PDB entry 2DXM | neutron diffraction, 2.10 A resolution | chains A and D of the 4 polymer chains in the assembly

[Chain A]
Protein: Hemoglobin subunit alpha
From: Homo sapiens
UniProt: P69905 (HBA_HUMAN); numbering as in UniProt (aligned over 1-141)
Amino-acid sequence (141 residues; numbered 1 to 141; the number before each row is that of its first residue):
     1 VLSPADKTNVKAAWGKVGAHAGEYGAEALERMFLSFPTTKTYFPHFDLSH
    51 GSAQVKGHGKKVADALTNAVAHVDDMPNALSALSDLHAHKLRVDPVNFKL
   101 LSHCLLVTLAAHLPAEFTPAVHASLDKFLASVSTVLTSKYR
Ion coordination: heme Fe near His87 (its only coordinating residue here)
Ligand contacts: heme (HEM): Met32, Thr39, Tyr42, Phe43, His45, Phe46, His58, Lys61, Val62, Ala65, Leu66, Leu83, Leu86, His87, Leu91, Val93, Asn97, Phe98, Leu101, Leu105, Leu136
UniProt features mapped onto this chain:
  - site: Lys61 (Not glycated)
  - natural variant: Asp6 (A6D: In J-Toronto; this construct carries the variant), Ala13 (A13D: In J-Paris 1/J-Aljezur), Glu27 (A27E: In Shenyang; this construct carries the variant), Lys61 (K61N: In Zambia; deletion: In Clinic), Asp64 (A64D: In Pontoise; this construct carries the variant), Asp75 (D75A: In Lille; D75G: In Chapel Hill; D75N: In G-Pest), Ala111 (A111D: In Petah Tikva)

[Chain D]
Protein: Hemoglobin subunit beta
From: Homo sapiens
UniProt: P68871 (HBB_HUMAN); residues 1-146 here = UniProt positions 1-146
Amino-acid sequence (146 residues; numbered 1 to 146; the number before each row is that of its first residue):
     1 VHLTPEEKSAVTALWGKVNVDEVGGEALGRLLVVYPWTQRFFESFGDLST
    51 PDAVMGNPKVKAHGKKVLGAFSDGLAHLDNLKGTFATLSELHCDKLHVDP
   101 ENFRLLGNVLVCVLAHHFGKEFTPPVQAAYQKVVAGVANALAHKYH
Ion coordination: heme Fe near His92 (its only coordinating residue here)
Ligand contacts: heme (HEM): Leu31, Thr38, Phe41, Phe42, Phe45, His63, Lys66, Val67, Ala70, Phe71, Phe85, Leu88, Leu91, His92, Leu96, Val98, Asn102, Phe103, Leu106, Val137, Leu141
UniProt features mapped onto this chain:
  - natural variant: Leu3 (H3L: In Graz; this construct carries the variant), Glu7 (E7A: In G-Makassar; E7K: In Hb C; E7Q: In Machida; E7V: In SKCA), Lys8 (E8K: In G-Siriraj; this construct carries the variant), Val11 (A11V: In Iraq-Halabja; this construct carries the variant), Gly16 (W16G: In Randwick; this construct carries the variant), Val23 (E23V: In D-Granada; this construct carries the variant), Gly24 (V24G: In Miyashiro; this construct carries the variant), Gly25 (G25D: In Moscva; G25R: In Riverdale-Bronx; G25V: In Savannah), Leu32 (L32P: In Yokohama), Val33 (L33V: In Muscat; this construct carries the variant), Arg40 (Q40R: In Tianshui; this construct carries the variant), Phe42 (F42Y: In Mequon; deletion: In Bruxelles), 11 further natural variant entries in UniProt

[Chain A / chain D interface]
Contacting residue pairs - 25 pairs, chain A then chain D:
  Pro37(A) - His146(D)
  Thr38(A) - Pro100(D)
  Lys40(A) - His146(D)  hydrogen bond (side chain-backbone)
  Thr41(A) - His97(D)
  Thr41(A) - Asp99(D)
  Tyr42(A) - Arg40(D)
  Tyr42(A) - Asp99(D)  hydrogen bond
  Pro44(A) - His97(D)
  Leu91(A) - Arg40(D)  hydrogen bond (backbone-side chain)
  Arg92(A) - Trp37(D)
  Arg92(A) - Gln39(D)
  Arg92(A) - Arg40(D)  hydrogen bond (backbone-side chain)
  Arg92(A) - Glu43(D)  salt bridge
  Asp94(A) - Trp37(D)  hydrogen bond
  Asp94(A) - Asp99(D)
  Asp94(A) - Glu101(D)
  Asp94(A) - Leu105(D)
  Pro95(A) - Trp37(D)
  Val96(A) - Glu101(D)
  Asn97(A) - Asp99(D)  hydrogen bond
  Tyr140(A) - Pro36(D)
  Tyr140(A) - Trp37(D)  hydrophobic
  Arg141(A) - Val34(D)  hydrogen bond (side chain-backbone)
  Arg141(A) - Tyr35(D)
  Arg141(A) - Pro36(D)
Other interface residues (no listed pair), chain D (15 interface residues in all): Val98, Tyr145

[In short]
14 residues of chain A and 15 residues of chain D are in contact; the contacts include 7 hydrogen bonds and 1
salt bridge. Polar pairs include Arg92(A)-Glu43(D), Lys40(A)-His146(D) and Tyr42(A)-Asp99(D). Chain A binds
heme. Ligands of chain D: heme.
Chain A is Hemoglobin subunit alpha and chain D is Hemoglobin subunit beta, both from Homo sapiens; the
structure, Neutron Structure Analysis of Deoxy Human Hemoglobin, was determined by neutron diffraction.
